Entry 6WWG (electron microscopy, 2.90 A resolution); this record covers chains N and E of the 6 polymer chains in the assembly.

[Chain N]
Molecule: Kinesin-like protein KIF14
Source organism: Mus musculus
Reference sequence: L0N7N1 (KIF14_MOUSE); residues 391-772 here = UniProt positions 391-772
Sequence (390 residues; numbered 383 to 772; the number before each row is that of its first residue):
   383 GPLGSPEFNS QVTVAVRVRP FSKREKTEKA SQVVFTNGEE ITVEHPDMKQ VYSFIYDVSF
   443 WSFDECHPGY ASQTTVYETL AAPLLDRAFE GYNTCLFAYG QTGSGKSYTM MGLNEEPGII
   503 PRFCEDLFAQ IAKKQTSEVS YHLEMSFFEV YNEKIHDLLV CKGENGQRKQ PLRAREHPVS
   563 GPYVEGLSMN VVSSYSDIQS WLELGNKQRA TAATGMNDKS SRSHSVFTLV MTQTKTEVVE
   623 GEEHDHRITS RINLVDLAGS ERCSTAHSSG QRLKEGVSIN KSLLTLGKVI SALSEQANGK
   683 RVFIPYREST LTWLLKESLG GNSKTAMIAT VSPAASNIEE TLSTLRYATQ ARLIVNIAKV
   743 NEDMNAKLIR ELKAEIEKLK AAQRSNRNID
Unresolved in the structure: 383-390, 756-772
Differences from the reference sequence: expression tag (383-390)
Swiss-Prot annotation at these positions:
  - binding site (ATP): Gly482 to Ser489
Residues lining bound ligands: ADP (adenosine-5'-diphosphate): Arg399, Val400, Arg401, Pro402, Ser444, Gln483, Thr484, Gly485, Ser486, Gly487, Lys488, Ser489, Tyr490, Leu495

[Chain E]
Molecule: Tubulin alpha-1B chain
Source organism: Sus scrofa
Reference sequence: Q2XVP4 (TBA1B_PIG); numbering as in UniProt (aligned over 1-451)
Sequence (451 residues; numbered 1 to 451; the number before each row is that of its first residue):
     1 MRECISIHVG QAGVQIGNAC WELYCLEHGI QPDGQMPSDK TIGGGDDSFN TFFSETGAGK
    61 HVPRAVFVDL EPTVIDEVRT GTYRQLFHPE QLITGKEDAA NNYARGHYTI GKEIIDLVLD
   121 RIRKLADQCT GLQGFLVFHS FGGGTGSGFT SLLMERLSVD YGKKSKLEFS IYPAPQVSTA
   181 VVEPYNSILT THTTLEHSDC AFMVDNEAIY DICRRNLDIE RPTYTNLNRL ISQIVSSITA
   241 SLRFDGALNV DLTEFQTNLV PYPRIHFPLA TYAPVISAEK AYHEQLSVAE ITNACFEPAN
   301 QMVKCDPRHG KYMACCLLYR GDVVPKDVNA AIATIKTKRS IQFVDWCPTG FKVGINYQPP
   361 TVVPGGDLAK VQRAVCMLSN TTAIAEAWAR LDHKFDLMYA KRAFVHWYVG EGMEEGEFSE
   421 AREDMAALEK DYEEVGVDSV EGEGEEEGEE Y
Unresolved in the structure: 442-451
Swiss-Prot annotation at these positions:
  - motif: Met1 to Cys4 (MREC motif)
  - active site: Glu254
  - binding site (GTP): Gly10, Gln11, Ala12, Gln15, Glu71, Ala99, Ser140, Gly143, Gly144, Thr145, Gly146, Thr179, Glu183, Asn206, Tyr224, Asn228, Leu252
  - binding site (Mg(2+)): Glu71
  - site: Tyr451 (Involved in polymerization)
  - modified residue: Lys40 (N6,N6,N6-trimethyllysine), Ser48 (Phosphoserine), Ser232 (Phosphoserine), Tyr282 (3'-nitrotyrosine), Arg339 (Omega-N-methylarginine), Ser439 (Phosphoserine), Glu443 (5-glutamyl polyglutamate), Glu445 (5-glutamyl polyglutamate), Tyr451 (3'-nitrotyrosine)
  - cross-link (Glycyl lysine isopeptide (Lys-Gly)): Lys326 (interchain with G-Cter in ubiquitin), Lys370 (interchain with G-Cter in ubiquitin)
Metal / ion sites: Mg2+: Glu71 (together with GTP)
Residues lining bound ligands:
  - GDP (guanosine-5'-diphosphate): Ala247, Leu248, Glu254
  - GTP (guanosine-5'-triphosphate): Gly10, Gln11, Ala12, Gln15, Asp69, Glu71, Asp98, Ala99, Ala100, Asn101, Ser140, Gly142, Gly143, Gly144, Thr145, Gly146, Ile171, Thr179, Glu183, Asn206, Tyr224, Leu227, Asn228

[Interface between chain N and chain E]
Pairs across the interface - 24 pairs, chain N then chain E:
  Ser642(N) - Glu414(E)
  Arg644(N) - Glu414(E)  salt bridge
  Arg644(N) - Glu417(E)  salt bridge
  Arg644(N) - Glu420(E)  salt bridge
  Cys645(N) - Tyr108(E)  hydrophobic
  Cys645(N) - Gly412(E)
  Ser646(N) - Tyr108(E)
  His649(N) - Tyr108(E)
  Ser650(N) - Tyr108(E)  hydrogen bond (backbone-side chain)
  Leu655(N) - Tyr108(E)  hydrophobic
  Val659(N) - Val409(E)
  Val659(N) - Gly410(E)
  Val659(N) - Gly412(E)
  Asn662(N) - Val409(E)
  Asn662(N) - Glu414(E)
  Lys663(N) - Val409(E)
  Leu666(N) - Arg402(E)
  Leu666(N) - Glu415(E)
  Lys670(N) - Arg402(E)
  Ser725(N) - Glu414(E)
  Arg728(N) - Glu420(E)
  Arg728(N) - Glu423(E)  salt bridge
  Tyr729(N) - Glu415(E)
  Val737(N) - Glu423(E)
Other interface residues (no listed pair), chain N (19 interface residues in all): Glu643, Ala648, Leu735
Other interface residues (no listed pair), chain E (14 interface residues in all): Val405, His406, Met413, Ser419

[Overview]
19 residues of chain N face 14 of chain E across their interface, with 1 hydrogen bond and 4 salt bridges.
Polar pairs include Arg644(N)-Glu414(E), Arg644(N)-Glu417(E) and Arg644(N)-Glu420(E). Chain N binds ADP. Bound
to chain E: GDP and GTP.
Here chain N is Kinesin-like protein KIF14 (Mus musculus) and chain E is Tubulin alpha-1B chain (Sus scrofa).
Entry 6WWG (KIF14[391-772] dimer two-heads-bound state - ADP-AlFx in complex with a microtubule) was
determined by electron microscopy together with 6WWE, 6WWF, 6WWH, 6WWI, 6WWJ, 6WWK and 13 further entries from
the same study.
